5BS8 - chains A and G of the 8 polymer chains in the assembly; structure by X-ray diffraction, 2.40 A resolution.

# Chain A
Name: DNA gyrase subunit A
Organism: Mycobacterium tuberculosis (strain ATCC 25618 / H37Rv)
Notes: EC 5.99.1.3; fragment: GyrA tower and C-gate domains
UniProt: P9WG47 (GYRA_MYCTU); residue numbers follow UniProt; this construct covers 2-500
Chain sequence (503 residues; row label = number of the first residue in the row):
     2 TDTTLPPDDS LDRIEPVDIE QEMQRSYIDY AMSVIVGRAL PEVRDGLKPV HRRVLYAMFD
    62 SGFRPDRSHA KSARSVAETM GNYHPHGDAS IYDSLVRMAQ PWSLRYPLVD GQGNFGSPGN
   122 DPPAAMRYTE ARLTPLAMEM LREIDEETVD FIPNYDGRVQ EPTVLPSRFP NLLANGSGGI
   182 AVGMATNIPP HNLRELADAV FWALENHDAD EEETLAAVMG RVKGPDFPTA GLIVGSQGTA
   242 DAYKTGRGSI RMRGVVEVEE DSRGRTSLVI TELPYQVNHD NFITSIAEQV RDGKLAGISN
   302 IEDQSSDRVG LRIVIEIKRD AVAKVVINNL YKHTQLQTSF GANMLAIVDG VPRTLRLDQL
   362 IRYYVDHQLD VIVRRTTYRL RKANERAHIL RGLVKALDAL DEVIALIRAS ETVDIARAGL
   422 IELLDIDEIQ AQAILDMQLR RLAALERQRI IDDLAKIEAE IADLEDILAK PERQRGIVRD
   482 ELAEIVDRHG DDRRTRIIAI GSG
Not modelled in the structure: 2-14, 502-504
Sequence notes: expression tag (501-504)
Modified residues: Tyr129 (O-phosphotyrosine; PTR)
UniProt features mapped onto this chain:
  - active site: Tyr129 (O-(5'-phospho-DNA)-tyrosine intermediate)
  - modified residue: Thr2 (N-acetylthreonine)
  - natural variant: Ala90 (A90V: Confers ciprofloxacin resistance, in clinical isolate), Ser91 (S91P: Confers ciprofloxacin resistance, in clinical isolate), Asp94 (D94A: Confers ciprofloxacin resistance, in clinical isolate; D94G: Confers ciprofloxacin resistance, in clinical isolate; D94H: Confers ciprofloxacin resistance, in clinical isolate ...)
  - mutagenesis: Thr80 (T80A: Slight resistance to fluoroquinolones. Hypersusceptibile, 2- to 14-fold higher sensitivity to fluoroquinolones, 2- to 8-fold more efficient in fluoroquinolone-induced DNA cleavage ...), Gly88 (G88A: Confers fluoroquinolone resistance, IC(50) is 2- to 26-fold higher than wild-type ...), Ala90 to Asp94 (80-fold increased resistance to fluoroquinolones, 32- to 64-fold reduction in fluoroquinolone-induced DNA cleavage), Ala90 (A90G: 4- to 16-fold more efficient in fluoroquinolone-induced DNA cleavage alone ...), Asp94 (D94G/H: 25- 45-fold increased resistance to fluoroquinolones, 4- to 8-fold reduction in fluoroquinolone-induced DNA cleavage ...)
From the paper describing this entry:
  - binding site for DNA substrate 24-mer GGTCATGAATGACTATGCACGTAA: Tyr129, Ile181
  - catalytic residues: Tyr129
  - conformationally variable residues (side-chain flip): Asp89
  - Mg2+ coordination through a water molecule: Asp94

# Chain G
Molecule: DNA substrate 24-mer TTACGTGCATAGTCATTCATGACC
Sequence (24 nucleotides; row label = number of the first residue in the row):
     1 TTACGTGCAT AGTCATTCAT GACC
Not modelled in the structure: 1-2, 24

# How chain A and chain G interact
Contacting residue pairs (17):
  Arg39(A) with DC8(G), phosphate contact; DA9(G), hydrogen bond to the phosphate
  Lys49(A) with DG7(G), phosphate contact
  Val51(A) with DC8(G), phosphate contact; DA9(G), phosphate contact
  His52(A) with DC8(G), salt bridge to the phosphate
  His85(A) with DA9(G), salt bridge to the phosphate
  His87(A) with DA9(G), hydrogen bond to the phosphate; DT10(G), salt bridge to the phosphate
  Gly88(A) with DT10(G), phosphate contact
  Ser95(A) with DC8(G), phosphate contact
  Arg98(A) with DG7(G), salt bridge to the phosphate
  Gly179(A) with DG7(G), sugar contact
  Ile181(A) with DT6(G), base contact; DG7(G), base contact
  Gln277(A) with DT6(G), phosphate contact; DG7(G), phosphate contact
Interface residues without a listed pair, chain A (14 interface residues in all): Pro86, Asn282
Interface residues without a listed pair, chain G (6 interface residues in all): DG5

# In short
14 residues of chain A face 6 of chain G across their interface; the contacts include 2 hydrogen bonds and 4
salt bridges. Polar contacts include Arg39(A)-DA9(G), His87(A)-DA9(G) and His52(A)-DC8(G). The paper reports
the catalytic residue Tyr129(A); a binding site for DNA substrate 24-mer GGTCATGAATGACTATGCACGTAA at Tyr129(A)
and Ile181(A).
Chain A is DNA gyrase subunit A (Mycobacterium tuberculosis (strain ATCC 25618 / H37Rv)) and chain G is DNA
substrate 24-mer TTACGTGCATAGTCATTCATGACC; the structure, Crystal structure of a topoisomerase II complex, was
determined by X-ray diffraction together with 5BTA, 5BTC, 5BTD, 5BTF, 5BTG, 5BTI, 5BTL and 5BTN from the same
study.
